PDB entry 7OBA | electron microscopy, 3.10 A resolution | chains B and J of the 14 polymer chains in the assembly

Chain B:
Protein: DNA-directed RNA polymerase I subunit RPA2
Organism: Homo sapiens
Notes: EC 2.7.7.6
UniProtKB: Q9H9Y6 (RPA2_HUMAN); residues 1-1135 here = UniProt positions 1-1135
Sequence (1135 residues; numbered 1 to 1135; the number before each row is that of its first residue):
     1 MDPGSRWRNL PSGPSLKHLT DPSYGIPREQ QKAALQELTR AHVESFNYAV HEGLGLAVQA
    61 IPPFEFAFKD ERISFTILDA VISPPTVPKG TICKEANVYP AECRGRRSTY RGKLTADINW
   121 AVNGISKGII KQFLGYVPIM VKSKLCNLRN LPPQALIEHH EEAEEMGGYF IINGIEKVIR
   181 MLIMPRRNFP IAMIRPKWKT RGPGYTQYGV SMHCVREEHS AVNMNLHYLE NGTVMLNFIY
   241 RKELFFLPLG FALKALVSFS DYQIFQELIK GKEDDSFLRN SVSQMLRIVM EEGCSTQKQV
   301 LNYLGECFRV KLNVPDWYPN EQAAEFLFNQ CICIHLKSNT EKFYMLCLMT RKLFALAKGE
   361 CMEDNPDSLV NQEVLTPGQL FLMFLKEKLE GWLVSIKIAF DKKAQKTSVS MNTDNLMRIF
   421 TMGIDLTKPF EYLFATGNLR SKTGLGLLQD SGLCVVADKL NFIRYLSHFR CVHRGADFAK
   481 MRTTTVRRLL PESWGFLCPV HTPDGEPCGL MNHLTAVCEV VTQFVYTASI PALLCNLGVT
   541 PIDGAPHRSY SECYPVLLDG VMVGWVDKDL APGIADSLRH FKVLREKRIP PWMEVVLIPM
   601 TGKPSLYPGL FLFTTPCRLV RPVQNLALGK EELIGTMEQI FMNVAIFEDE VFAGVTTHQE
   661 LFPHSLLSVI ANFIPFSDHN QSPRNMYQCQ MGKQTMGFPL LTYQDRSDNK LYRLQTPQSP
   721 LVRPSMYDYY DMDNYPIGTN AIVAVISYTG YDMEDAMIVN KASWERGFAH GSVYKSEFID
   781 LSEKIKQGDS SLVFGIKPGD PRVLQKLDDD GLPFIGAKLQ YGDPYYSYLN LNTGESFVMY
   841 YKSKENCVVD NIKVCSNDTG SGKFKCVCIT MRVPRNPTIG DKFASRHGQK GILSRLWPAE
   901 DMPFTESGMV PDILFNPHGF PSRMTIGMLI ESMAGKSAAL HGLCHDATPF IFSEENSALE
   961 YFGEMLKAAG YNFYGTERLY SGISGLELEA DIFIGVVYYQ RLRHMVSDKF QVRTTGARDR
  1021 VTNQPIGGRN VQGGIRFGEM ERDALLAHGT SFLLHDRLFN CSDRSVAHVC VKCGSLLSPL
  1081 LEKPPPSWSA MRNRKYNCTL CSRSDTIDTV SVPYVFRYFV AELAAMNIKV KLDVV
Not modelled in the structure: 1027-1033, 1135
Swiss-Prot annotation at these positions:
  - zinc finger: Cys-1070 to Cys-1101 (C4-type)
  - region: Ile-194 to Tyr-208 (Loop B), Leu-236 to Leu-247 (Loop A), Leu-439 to Leu-453 (Fork loop 1), Arg-474 to Leu-489 (Fork loop 2)
  - binding site (RNA): Arg-180, Asp-367, Lys-890
  - binding site (Mg(2+)): Asp-755
  - binding site (DNA): Arg-1020, Arg-1036
  - binding site (Zn(2+)): Cys-1070, Cys-1073, Cys-1098, Cys-1101
  - site: Tyr-687 (Active site gating)
  - modified residue: Ser-1051 (Phosphoserine)
  - natural variant: Ser-682 (S682R: In TCS4; uncertain significance), Arg-1003 (R1003C: In TCS4; R1003S: In TCS4)
Metal / ion sites: Zn2+: Cys-1070, Cys-1073, Cys-1098

Chain J:
Protein: DNA-directed RNA polymerases I, II, and III subunit RPABC5
Organism: Homo sapiens
UniProtKB: P62875 (RPAB5_HUMAN); numbering as in UniProt (aligned over 1-67)
Sequence (67 residues; numbered 1 to 67; the number before each row is that of its first residue):
     1 MIIPVRCFTC GKIVGNKWEA YLGLLQAEYT EGDALDALGL KRYCCRRMLL AHVDLIEKLL
    61 NYAPLEK
Not modelled in the structure: 65-67
Swiss-Prot annotation at these positions:
  - binding site (Zn(2+)): Cys-7, Cys-10, Cys-44, Cys-45
Metal / ion sites: Zn2+: Cys-7, Cys-10, Cys-44, Cys-45

Interface between chain B and chain J:
Residue-residue contacts - 76 pairs, chain B then chain J:
  Leu-16(B) / Glu-31(J)
  Leu-16(B) / Leu-50(J)  hydrophobic
  Leu-19(B) / His-52(J)
  Thr-20(B) / Trp-18(J)
  Thr-20(B) / Tyr-21(J)
  Thr-20(B) / Leu-22(J)
  Thr-20(B) / Leu-25(J)
  Thr-20(B) / Glu-31(J)
  Tyr-24(B) / Val-53(J)
  Tyr-24(B) / Asp-54(J)
  Tyr-24(B) / Leu-55(J)
  Tyr-24(B) / Glu-57(J)
  Tyr-24(B) / Lys-58(J)
  Gly-25(B) / Glu-57(J)
  Gly-25(B) / Asn-61(J)  hydrogen bond (backbone-side chain)
  Ile-157(B) / Asn-61(J)
  Ile-157(B) / Tyr-62(J)  hydrophobic
  Glu-161(B) / Tyr-62(J)  hydrogen bond (backbone-side chain)
  Glu-162(B) / Tyr-62(J)
  Ala-163(B) / Tyr-62(J)
  Phe-698(B) / Leu-55(J)  hydrophobic
  Phe-698(B) / Leu-59(J)  hydrophobic
  Leu-701(B) / Lys-58(J)
  Leu-701(B) / Leu-59(J)
  Leu-701(B) / Tyr-62(J)  hydrophobic
  Arg-713(B) / Met-1(J)  hydrogen bond
  Arg-713(B) / Leu-59(J)
  Gln-715(B) / Met-1(J)  hydrogen bond
  Thr-716(B) / Met-1(J)
  Thr-716(B) / Ile-2(J)
  Thr-716(B) / Pro-4(J)
  Pro-717(B) / Met-1(J)
  Pro-717(B) / Val-53(J)
  Gln-718(B) / Arg-47(J)
  Gln-718(B) / Met-48(J)
  Gln-718(B) / Ala-51(J)
  Ser-719(B) / Ala-51(J)  hydrogen bond (backbone-backbone)
  Leu-721(B) / Leu-50(J)  hydrophobic
  Leu-721(B) / Ala-51(J)  hydrophobic
  Asp-733(B) / Val-53(J)
  Asn-734(B) / Leu-55(J)
  Asn-734(B) / Lys-58(J)
  Pro-736(B) / Val-53(J)  hydrophobic
  Pro-736(B) / Leu-55(J)
  Asn-740(B) / Arg-47(J)  hydrogen bond (backbone-side chain)
  Asn-740(B) / Ala-51(J)
  Ala-741(B) / Arg-47(J)
  Ile-742(B) / Thr-9(J)
  Ile-742(B) / Cys-44(J)  hydrophobic
  Ile-742(B) / Arg-47(J)
  Ser-763(B) / Phe-8(J)
  Arg-766(B) / Cys-7(J)
  Arg-766(B) / Phe-8(J)  hydrogen bond (side chain-backbone)
  Arg-766(B) / Thr-9(J)  hydrogen bond (side chain-backbone)
  Arg-766(B) / Gly-11(J)
  Gly-767(B) / Phe-8(J)
  Ser-907(B) / Arg-42(J)
  Met-909(B) / Arg-42(J)
  Met-909(B) / Tyr-43(J)  hydrophobic
  Met-909(B) / Cys-44(J)  hydrophobic
  Val-910(B) / Thr-9(J)
  Asp-912(B) / Thr-9(J)
  Lys-936(B) / Tyr-43(J)
  Ala-938(B) / Leu-50(J)
  Ala-939(B) / Tyr-43(J)
  Ala-939(B) / Arg-46(J)  hydrogen bond (backbone-side chain)
  Ala-939(B) / Leu-50(J)  hydrophobic
  Leu-940(B) / Tyr-43(J)  hydrophobic
  Leu-940(B) / Arg-46(J)
  His-941(B) / Gly-32(J)
  Gly-942(B) / Glu-31(J)
  Gly-942(B) / Leu-50(J)
  Tyr-971(B) / Tyr-43(J)  hydrophobic
  Glu-977(B) / Tyr-43(J)  hydrogen bond
  Ile-994(B) / Tyr-43(J)
  Val-996(B) / Tyr-43(J)  hydrophobic
Other interface residues (no listed pair), chain B (50 interface residues in all): Asp-21, Pro-22, Pro-27, His-160, Thr-702, Asn-760, Phe-768, Pro-911, Leu-943
Other interface residues (no listed pair), chain J (33 interface residues in all): Arg-6, Cys-10, Gln-26

Overview:
50 residues of chain B and 33 residues of chain J are in contact, with 10 hydrogen bonds. Among the polar
pairs are Gly-25(B)/Asn-61(J), Glu-161(B)/Tyr-62(J) and Arg-713(B)/Met-1(J).
Chain B is DNA-directed RNA polymerase I subunit RPA2 and chain J is DNA-directed RNA polymerases I, II, and
III subunit RPABC5, both from Homo sapiens; the structure, Cryo-EM structure of human RNA Polymerase I in
complex with RRN3, was determined by electron microscopy together with 7OB9 and 7OBB from the same study.
